3J34 - chains E and F of the 42 polymer chains in the assembly; structure by electron microscopy, 8.60 A resolution (very low resolution: no residue pairs are listed; an interface is given only as per-side residue counts).

== Chain E (and F) ==
Molecule: capsid protein
From: Human immunodeficiency virus 1
Notes: chain F of this document is another copy of the same molecule, construct and numbering; everything in this record applies to it too
UniProtKB: Q79791 (Q79791_9HIV1); residues 1-231 here correspond to UniProt positions 133-363 (UniProt number = residue number + 132)
Chain sequence (231 residues; each row starts with the number of its first residue):
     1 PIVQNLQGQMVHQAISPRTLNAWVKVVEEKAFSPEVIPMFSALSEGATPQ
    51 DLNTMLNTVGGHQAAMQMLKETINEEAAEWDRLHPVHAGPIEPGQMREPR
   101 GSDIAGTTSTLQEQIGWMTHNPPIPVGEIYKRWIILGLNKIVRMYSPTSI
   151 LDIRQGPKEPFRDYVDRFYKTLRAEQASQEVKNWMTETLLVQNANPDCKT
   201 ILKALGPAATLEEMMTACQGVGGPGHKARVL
Construct notes: engineered mutation Glu-92 (Ala224 in Q79791)
Disulfide bonds: Cys-198/Cys-218
From the paper describing this entry:
  - mutagenesis - I201D, A204D, L205D: decreased stability
  - mutagenesis - A204C: increased stability

== How chain E and chain F interact ==
At this resolution (9 A) residue pairs are not listed: 36 residues of chain E and 27 of chain F lie at the interface.

== Overview ==
36 residues of chain E face 27 of chain F across their interface. The paper reports that I201D, A204D and
L205D of chain E reduce stability; A204C of chain E increases stability.
Chain E and chain F are both capsid protein (Human immunodeficiency virus 1); the structure, Structure of
HIV-1 Capsid Protein by Cryo-EM, was determined by electron microscopy together with 3J4F, 3J3Q and 3J3Y from
the same study.
